7WUB - chains I and J of the 12 polymer chains in the assembly; structure by electron microscopy, 3.00 A resolution.

Chain I (and J):
Name: Transitional endoplasmic reticulum ATPase
Source organism: Homo sapiens
Notes: EC 3.6.4.6; chain J of this document is another copy of the same molecule, construct and numbering; everything in this record applies to it too
Reference sequence: P55072 (TERA_HUMAN); residues 21-775 here = UniProt positions 21-775
Chain sequence (755 residues; each row starts with the number of its first residue):
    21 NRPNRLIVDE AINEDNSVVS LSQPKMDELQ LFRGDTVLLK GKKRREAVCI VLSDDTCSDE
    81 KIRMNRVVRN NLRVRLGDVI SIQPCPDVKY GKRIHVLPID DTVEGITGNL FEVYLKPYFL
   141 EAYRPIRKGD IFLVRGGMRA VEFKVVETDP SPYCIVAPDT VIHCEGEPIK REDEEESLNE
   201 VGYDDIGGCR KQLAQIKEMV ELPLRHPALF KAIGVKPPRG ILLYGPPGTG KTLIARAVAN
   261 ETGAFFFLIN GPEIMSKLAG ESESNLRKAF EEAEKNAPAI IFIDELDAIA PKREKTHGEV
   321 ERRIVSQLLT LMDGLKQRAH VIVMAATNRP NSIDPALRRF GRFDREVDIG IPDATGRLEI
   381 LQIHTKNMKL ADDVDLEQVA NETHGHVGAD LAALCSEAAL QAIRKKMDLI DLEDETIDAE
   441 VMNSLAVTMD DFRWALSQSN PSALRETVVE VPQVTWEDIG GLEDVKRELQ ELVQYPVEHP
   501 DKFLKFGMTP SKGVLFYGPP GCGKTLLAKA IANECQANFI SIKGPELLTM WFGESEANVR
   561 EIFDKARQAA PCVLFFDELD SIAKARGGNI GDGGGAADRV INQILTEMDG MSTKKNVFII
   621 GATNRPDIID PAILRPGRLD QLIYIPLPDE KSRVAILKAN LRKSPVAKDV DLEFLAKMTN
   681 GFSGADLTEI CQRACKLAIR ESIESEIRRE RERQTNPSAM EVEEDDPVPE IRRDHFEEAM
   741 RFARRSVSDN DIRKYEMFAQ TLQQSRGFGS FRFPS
Residues lining bound ligands:
  - ADP (adenosine-5'-diphosphate): Asp205, Ile206, Gly207, Gly208, Pro247, Gly248, Thr249, Gly250, Lys251, Thr252, Leu253, Ile380, His384, Gly408, Ala409, Ala412
  - Y6Y (3-[3-cyclopentylsulfanyl-5-[[3-methyl-4-(4-methylsulfonylphenyl)phenoxy]methyl]-1,2,4-triazol-4-yl]pyridine): Leu492, Val493, Pro496, Val497, Pro500, Phe503, Leu504, Gly507, Met508, Thr509, Pro510, Ser511, Lys512, Cys535, Ala537, Pro571, Cys572, Val573, Lys615, Asn616, Phe618
UniProt features mapped onto this chain:
  - binding site (ATP): Pro247 to Leu253, Asn348, His384, Gly521 to Leu526
  - modified residue: Ser37 (Phosphoserine), Lys315 (N6,N6,N6-trimethyllysine), Thr436 (Phosphothreonine), Ser462 (Phosphoserine), Lys502 (N6-acetyllysine), Lys505 (N6-acetyllysine), Lys668 (N6-acetyllysine), Ser702 (Phosphoserine), Lys754 (N6-acetyllysine), Ser770 (Phosphoserine), Ser775 (Phosphoserine)
  - natural variant: Arg95 (R95G: In IBMPFD1), Gly97 (G97E: In CMT2Y), Ile126 (I126F: In IBMPFD1; uncertain significance), Arg155 (R155C: In IBMPFD1; R155H: In FTDALS6 and IBMPFD1; R155L: In IBMPFD1; R155P: In IBMPFD1; R155S: In IBMPFD1), Arg159 (R159G: In FTDALS6; R159H: In IBMPFD1), Ala160 (A160T: In IBMPFD1; uncertain significance), Glu185 (E185K: In CMT2Y), Arg191 (R191Q: In FTDALS6 and IBMPFD1), Leu198 (L198W: In IBMPFD1), Ala232 (A232E: In IBMPFD1), Ile254 (I254F: In IBMPFD1; uncertain significance), Ile369 (I369T: In IBMPFD1; uncertain significance), 2 further natural variant entries in UniProt
  - mutagenesis: Phe52 to Asp55 (Abolishes interaction with NPLOC4; when associated with A-110), Arg53 (R53A: Minor effect on affinity for ATP and ADP), Arg86 (R86A: Strongly increased affinity for ATP. Strongly reduced affinity for ADP), Tyr110 (Y110A: Abolishes interaction with NPLOC4; when associated with 52-A--A-55), Arg113 to His115 (Severely reduced binding to DERL1), Phe131 (F131R: Severely reduced binding to DERL1), Leu140 (L140D: Severely reduced binding to DERL1), Asp179 (D179R: No effect on binding to DERL1), His183 (H183W: Severely reduced binding to DERL1), Lys251 (K251Q: Impairs ERAD degradation of HMGCR and does not inhibit interaction with RHBDD1; when associated with Q-524), Glu305 (E305Q: Defect in ubiquitin-dependent protein degradation by the proteasome; when associated with Q-578), Lys312 (K312A: Does not affect methylation by VCPKMT), 8 further mutagenesis entries in UniProt

Interface between chain I and chain J:
Residue-residue contacts (139; chain I residue first):
  Glu80(I) with Leu429(J)
  Val99(I) with Asp431(J)
  Gln215(I) with Gln458(J)
  Glu218(I) with Arg424(J), hydrogen bond (backbone-side chain); Trp454(J)
  Glu221(I) with Arg424(J)
  Leu222(I) with Arg424(J); Asp428(J)
  His226(I) with Asp428(J), salt bridge; Asp431(J), salt bridge
  Ala228(I) with Glu433(J); Asp434(J); Glu435(J)
  Leu229(I) with Ile423(J), hydrophobic; Asp428(J); Glu433(J)
  Phe230(I) with Leu420(J), hydrophobic
  Lys231(I) with Glu124(J); Arg159(J), hydrogen bond (backbone-side chain)
  Ala232(I) with Glu124(J); Arg159(J), hydrogen bond (backbone-side chain); Thr436(J); Ile437(J)
  Ile233(I) with Gly157(J); Met158(J), hydrophobic; Arg159(J); Met442(J), hydrophobic
  Gly234(I) with Met158(J); Arg159(J)
  Val235(I) with Ser416(J); Leu420(J), hydrophobic
  Lys236(I) with Ser416(J), hydrogen bond (backbone-side chain)
  Arg313(I) with Ala308(J)
  His317(I) with His317(J); Gly318(J), hydrogen bond (side chain-backbone)
  Glu319(I) with Gly318(J)
  Arg322(I) with Thr316(J); Gly318(J)
  Arg323(I) with Ser276(J); Lys277(J); Leu278(J)
  Ser326(I) with Pro272(J); Met275(J); Ser276(J)
  Gln327(I) with Ser276(J)
  Leu329(I) with Pro272(J), hydrophobic
  Thr330(I) with Pro272(J); Glu273(J), hydrogen bond; Ser276(J)
  Arg359(I) with Glu305(J), salt bridge
  Phe360(I) with Pro247(J); Val407(J), hydrophobic; Ala409(J), hydrophobic; Asp410(J); Ser462(J)
  Arg362(I) with Glu305(J), salt bridge
  Arg365(I) with Glu417(J), salt bridge
  Arg487(I) with Arg700(J)
  Glu491(I) with Lys696(J); Arg700(J), salt bridge
  Tyr495(I) with Glu704(J)
  His499(I) with Ile703(J); Glu706(J), salt bridge; Ile707(J)
  Lys502(I) with Ser702(J), hydrogen bond (side chain-backbone); Ile703(J); Glu706(J)
  Phe503(I) with Ile699(J), hydrophobic; Ile703(J), hydrophobic
  Leu504(I) with Arg453(J)
  Lys505(I) with Pro665(J); Pro729(J), hydrogen bond (side chain-backbone)
  Phe506(I) with Ser664(J), hydrogen bond (backbone-side chain); Pro665(J); Ala698(J), hydrophobic; Ile699(J), hydrophobic; Val728(J); Ile731(J), hydrophobic
  Gly507(I) with Ser664(J)
  Met508(I) with Gln692(J); Cys695(J); Lys696(J), hydrogen bond (side chain-backbone); Ile699(J), hydrophobic
  Arg560(I) with Arg465(J)
  Asp564(I) with Arg465(J), salt bridge
  Arg567(I) with Asn460(J); Leu464(J)
  Gln568(I) with Asn460(J), hydrogen bond
  Gly593(I) with Arg586(J); Gly587(J)
  Gly594(I) with Ala585(J); Arg586(J); Gly587(J)
  Gly595(I) with Lys584(J); Ala585(J), hydrogen bond (backbone-backbone); Gly587(J)
  Ala597(I) with Phe552(J)
  Asp598(I) with Phe552(J)
  Arg599(I) with Phe552(J), hydrogen bond (side chain-backbone)
  Asn602(I) with Pro545(J); Leu548(J); Thr549(J), hydrogen bond
  Gln603(I) with Thr549(J)
  Thr606(I) with Pro545(J); Thr549(J)
  Glu607(I) with Arg465(J), salt bridge
  Thr613(I) with His404(J)
  Lys615(I) with Glu402(J), salt bridge
  Arg635(I) with Glu578(J), salt bridge
  Thr761(I) with Arg744(J), hydrogen bond (backbone-side chain)
  Leu762(I) with Arg744(J)
  Gln763(I) with Arg744(J), hydrogen bond (backbone-side chain)
  Gln764(I) with Arg741(J); Phe742(J); Ala743(J)
  Ser765(I) with Ala743(J), hydrogen bond (side chain-backbone); Arg744(J)
  Phe768(I) with Asn680(J); Phe682(J), hydrophobic; Met740(J); Arg741(J)
  Gly769(I) with Arg741(J), hydrogen bond (backbone-side chain)
  Phe771(I) with Phe674(J), hydrophobic; Leu675(J), hydrophobic; Met678(J), hydrophobic; Glu737(J); Met740(J), hydrophobic
  Arg772(I) with Phe674(J); Glu737(J); Arg741(J)
  Phe773(I) with Val670(J), hydrophobic; Asp671(J); Phe674(J), hydrophobic; Leu675(J), hydrophobic; Arg733(J), hydrogen bond (backbone-side chain); Phe736(J), hydrophobic; Glu737(J), hydrogen bond (backbone-side chain)
  Pro774(I) with Phe674(J); Arg733(J), hydrogen bond (backbone-side chain)
Other interface residues (no listed pair), chain I (78 interface residues in all): Gly97, Asp98, Pro227, Glu283, Ala356, Thr509, Lys614, Asn616, Arg638, Ser775
Other interface residues (no listed pair), chain J (96 interface residues in all): Gly125, Gly248, Ala279, Glu319, Val320, Glu321, Ile430, Ser457, Pro461, Gly553, Gly591, Lys663, Glu730, Arg745

Overview:
78 residues of chain I and 96 residues of chain J are in contact, with 21 hydrogen bonds and 11 salt bridges.
Polar pairs include His226(I)-Asp428(J), His226(I)-Asp431(J) and Arg359(I)-Glu305(J). Ligands of chain I: ADP
and compound Y6Y.
Both chains are Transitional endoplasmic reticulum ATPase (Homo sapiens). Entry 7WUB (Cryo-EM structure of
dodecamer P97) was determined by electron microscopy.
